2YMS - chains B and D of the 4 polymer chains in the assembly; structure by X-ray diffraction, 2.10 A resolution.

Chain B:
Name: Outer membrane protein assembly factor bamb
Organism: Escherichia coli
Notes: fragment: fragments of bamb from e. coli, residues 113-186
UniProtKB: P77774 (BAMB_ECOLI); residues 113-186 here = UniProt positions 113-186
Chain sequence (74 residues; row label = number of the first residue in the row):
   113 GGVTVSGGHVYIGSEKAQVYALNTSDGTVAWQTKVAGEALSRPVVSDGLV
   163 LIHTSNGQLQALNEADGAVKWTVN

Chain D:
Name: Outer membrane protein assembly factor bamb
Organism: Escherichia coli
Notes: fragment: fragments of bamb from e. coli, residues 249-320
UniProtKB: P77774 (BAMB_ECOLI); residues 247-320 here = UniProt positions 247-320
Chain sequence (74 residues; each row starts with the number of its first residue):
   247 VDTTPVVVNGVVFALAYNGNLTALDLRSGQIMWKRELGSVNDFIVDGNRI
   297 YLVDQNDRVMALTIDGGVTLWTQS

How chain B and chain D interact:
Contacting residue pairs - 23 pairs, chain B then chain D:
  Ser153(B) with Thr249(D); Thr250(D)
  Arg154(B) with Thr250(D)
  Val156(B) with Thr250(D); Pro251(D)
  Ser158(B) with Val253(D); Leu272(D)
  Asp159(B) with Leu272(D); Arg273(D), salt bridge
  Leu161(B) with Leu272(D)
  Leu163(B) with Val253(D), hydrophobic; Val258(D), hydrophobic; Leu272(D), hydrophobic
  His165(B) with Thr249(D), hydrogen bond (side chain-backbone); Pro251(D); Leu261(D)
  Leu171(B) with Leu270(D), hydrophobic
  Lys182(B) with Arg273(D), hydrogen bond (side chain-backbone)
  Trp183(B) with Leu272(D), hydrogen bond (side chain-backbone); Arg273(D), hydrogen bond (side chain-backbone); Ser274(D); Gly275(D)
  Val185(B) with Leu270(D), hydrophobic
Also at the interface, not in a pair above, chain D (13 interface residues in all): Asp271, Ile277

In short:
12 residues of chain B and 13 residues of chain D are in contact, with 4 hydrogen bonds and 1 salt bridge.
Polar pairs include Asp159(B)-Arg273(D), His165(B)-Thr249(D) and Lys182(B)-Arg273(D).
Here chain B is Outer membrane protein assembly factor bamb and chain D is Outer membrane protein assembly
factor bamb, both from Escherichia coli. Entry 2YMS (Structure and assembly of a b-propeller with nine blades
and a new conserved repetitive sequence motif) was determined by X-ray diffraction.
